PDB entry 6TA4 | electron microscopy, 6.10 A resolution (low resolution: residue-level contacts below are approximate; hydrogen-bond / salt-bridge calls are withheld) | chains B and K of the 3 polymer chains in the assembly

== Chain B ==
Molecule: Tubulin beta chain
From: Sus scrofa
Reference sequence: P02554 (TBB_PIG); residue numbers follow UniProt; this construct covers 1-429
Amino-acid sequence (429 residues; row label = number of the first residue in the row):
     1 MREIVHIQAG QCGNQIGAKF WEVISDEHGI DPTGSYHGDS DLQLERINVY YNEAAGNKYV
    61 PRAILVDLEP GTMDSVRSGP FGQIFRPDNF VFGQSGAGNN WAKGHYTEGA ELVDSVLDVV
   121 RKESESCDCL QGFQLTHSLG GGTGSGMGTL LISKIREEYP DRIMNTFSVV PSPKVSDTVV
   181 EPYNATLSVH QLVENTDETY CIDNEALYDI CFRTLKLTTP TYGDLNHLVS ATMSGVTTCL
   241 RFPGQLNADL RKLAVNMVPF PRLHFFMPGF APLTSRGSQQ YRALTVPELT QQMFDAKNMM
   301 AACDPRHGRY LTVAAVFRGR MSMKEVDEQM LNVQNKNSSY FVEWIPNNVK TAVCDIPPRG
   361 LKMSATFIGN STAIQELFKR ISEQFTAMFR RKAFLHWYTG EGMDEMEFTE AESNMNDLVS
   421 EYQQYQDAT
Bound ions: Mg2+: Gln11 (together with phosphomethylphosphonic acid guanylate ester)
Residues lining bound ligands:
  - phosphomethylphosphonic acid guanylate ester (G2P): Gly10, Gln11, Cys12, Gln15, Leu68, Ala97, Gly98, Asn99, Ser138, Gly140, Gly141, Thr143, Gly144, Val169, Pro171, Glu181, Leu207, Tyr222, Asn226
  - GTP (guanosine-5'-triphosphate): Leu246, Asn247, Asp249, Lys252
UniProt features mapped onto this chain:
  - motif: Met1 to Ile4 (MREI motif)
  - binding site (GTP): Gln11, Glu69, Ser138, Gly142, Thr143, Gly144, Asn204, Asn226
  - binding site (Mg(2+)): Glu69
  - modified residue: Ser40 (Phosphoserine), Lys58 (N6-acetyllysine), Ser172 (Phosphoserine), Thr285 (Phosphothreonine), Thr290 (Phosphothreonine), Arg318 (Omega-N-methylarginine)
  - cross-link (Glycyl lysine isopeptide (Lys-Gly)): Lys58 (interchain with G-Cter in ubiquitin), Lys324 (interchain with G-Cter in ubiquitin)
  - natural variant: His37 (H37V: In 2nd form), Asn48 (N48S: In 2nd form), Ala55 to Asn57 (sequence variant, change not given here; In 2nd form), Ser275 (S275A: In 2nd form)

== Chain K ==
Molecule: Kinesin-like protein KIF11
From: Homo sapiens
Reference sequence: P52732 (KIF11_HUMAN); residues 1-369 here = UniProt positions 1-369
Amino-acid sequence (391 residues; row label = number of the first residue in the row; numbers below 1 keep their minus sign (Met-21 is residue -21)):
   -21 MHHHHHHSSG VDLGTENLYF QSMASQPNSS AKKKEEKGKN IQVVVRCRPF NLAERKASAH
    39 SIVECDPVRK EVSVRTGGLA DKSSRKTYTF DMVFGASTKQ IDVYRSVVCP ILDEVIMGYN
    99 CTIFAYGQTG TGKTFTMEGE RSPNEEYTWE EDPLAGIIPR TLHQIFEKLT DNGTEFSVKV
   159 SLLEIYNEEL FDLLNPSSDV SERLQMFDDP RNKRGVIIKG LEEITVHNKD EVYQILEKGA
   219 AKRTTAATLM NAYSSRSHSV FSVTIHMKET TIDGEELVKI GKLNLVDLAG SENIGRSGAV
   279 DKRAREAGNI NQSLLTLGRV ITALVERTPH VPYRESKLTR ILQDSLGGRT RTSIIATISP
   339 ASLNLEETLS TLEYAHRAKN ILNKPEVNQK L
Disordered / not traced: -21 to 16, 367-369
Sequence notes: initiating methionine (-21); expression tag (-20 to 0)
Bound ions: Mg2+: Ser233, Asp265 (together with AMP-PNP)
Residues lining bound ligands: AMP-PNP (ANP; phosphoaminophosphonic acid-adenylate ester): Arg24, Arg26, Pro27, Gln78, Gln106, Thr107, Gly108, Thr109, Gly110, Lys111, Thr112, Phe113, Asn229, Tyr231, Ser232, Ser233, Arg234, Asp265, Leu266, Ala267, Gly268, Glu270
UniProt features mapped onto this chain:
  - binding site (ATP): Gly105 to Thr112
  - modified residue: Lys146 (N6-acetyllysine)
  - natural variant: Phe144 (F144L: In MCLMR), Arg234 (R234C: In MCLMR), Ser235 (S235C: In MCLMR)
Reported in the primary citation:
  - mutagenesis - I299F (50%-60%), A356T (50%-60%): increased catalytic activity on 50 nM GSK-1

== Chain B / chain K interface ==
Residue-residue contacts (37; chain B residue first):
  Pro160(B) with Arg283(K)
  Asp161(B) with Arg283(K)
  Phe260(B) with Arg297(K)
  Arg262(B) with Glu313(K)
  Phe265(B) with His308(K)
  Gln375(B) with His308(K)
  Phe378(B) with His308(K)
  Glu410(B) with Gln183(K); Met184(K)
  Asp417(B) with Val309(K); Arg312(K); Glu313(K)
  Leu418(B) with His308(K)
  Val419(B) with His308(K)
  Ser420(B) with Pro307(K); His308(K); Val309(K)
  Glu421(B) with His308(K); Val309(K); Pro310(K); Tyr311(K); Arg312(K); Glu313(K)
  Tyr422(B) with His308(K)
  Gln423(B) with Pro307(K); His308(K)
  Gln424(B) with Glu304(K); Arg305(K); Thr306(K); Pro307(K); His308(K); Pro310(K)
  Tyr425(B) with Arg297(K); Ala301(K); Glu304(K); Pro310(K)
  Ala428(B) with Glu304(K)
Interface residues without a listed pair, chain B (19 interface residues in all): Tyr159
Interface residues without a listed pair, chain K (16 interface residues in all): Ser314

== Summary ==
19 residues of chain B and 16 residues of chain K are in contact. Bound to chain B: phosphomethylphosphonic
acid guanylate ester and GTP. Bound to chain K: AMP-PNP. From the paper: I299F and A356T of chain K increase
catalytic activity on 50 nM GSK-1.
Chain B is Tubulin beta chain (Sus scrofa) and chain K is Kinesin-like protein KIF11 (Homo sapiens); the
structure, Human kinesin-5 motor domain in the AMPPNP state bound to microtubules, was determined by electron
microscopy together with 6TA3 and 6TIW from the same study.
